6YMT - chain G; structure by X-ray diffraction, 1.58 A resolution.

# Chain G
Name: RNase 3/1 version 1
Organism: synthetic construct
Amino-acid sequence (128 residues; each row starts with the number of its first residue; numbering starts at 0):
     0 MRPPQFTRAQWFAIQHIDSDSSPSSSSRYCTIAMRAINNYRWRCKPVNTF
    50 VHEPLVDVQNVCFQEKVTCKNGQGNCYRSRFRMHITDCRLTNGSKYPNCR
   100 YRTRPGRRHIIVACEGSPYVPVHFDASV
Unresolved in the structure: 125-127
Disulfides: C29-C87, C43-C98, C61-C113, C68-C75

# Summary
Chain G is RNase 3/1 version 1 (synthetic construct); the structure, RNASE 3/1 version1, was determined by
X-ray diffraction together with 6SSN, 6YBC and 6YBE from the same study.
